Entry 1DXO (X-ray diffraction, 2.50 A resolution); this record covers chains B and D.

Chain B (and D):
Molecule: Quinone reductase
Organism: Homo sapiens
Notes: EC 1.6.99.2; chain D of this document is another copy of the same molecule, construct and numbering; everything in this record applies to it too
UniProt: P15559 (DHQU_HUMAN); residues 1-273 here correspond to UniProt positions 2-274 (UniProt number = residue number + 1)
Chain sequence (273 residues; each row starts with the number of its first residue):
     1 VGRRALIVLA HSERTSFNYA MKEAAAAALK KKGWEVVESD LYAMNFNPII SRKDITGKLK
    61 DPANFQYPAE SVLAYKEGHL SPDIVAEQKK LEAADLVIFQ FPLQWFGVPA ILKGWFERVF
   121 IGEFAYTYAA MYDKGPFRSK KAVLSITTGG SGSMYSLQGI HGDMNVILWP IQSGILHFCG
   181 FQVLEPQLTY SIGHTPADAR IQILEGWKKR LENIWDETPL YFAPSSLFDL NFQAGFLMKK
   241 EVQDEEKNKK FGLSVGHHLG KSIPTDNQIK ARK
Swiss-Prot annotation at these positions:
  - binding site (FAD): His11, Phe17, Asn18, Gln66, Leu103 to Phe106, Thr147 to Gly150, Tyr155, Arg200
  - binding site (substrate): Ala125 to Thr127
  - modified residue: Ser81 (Phosphoserine)
  - cross-link (Glycyl lysine isopeptide (Lys-Gly)): Lys249 (interchain with G-Cter in SUMO2), Lys250 (interchain with G-Cter in SUMO2)
Small-molecule neighbours:
  - duroquinone (DQN): Gly149, Gly150, Met154, His194
  - FAD (flavin-adenine dinucleotide), molecule 1: His11, Thr15, Ser16, Phe17, Asn18, Ala20, Pro102, Leu103, Gln104, Trp105, Phe106, Thr147, Thr148, Gly149, Gly150, Tyr155, Ile192, Arg200, Leu204
  - FAD, molecule 2: Ile50, Asn64, Gln66, Tyr67, Pro68, Glu117
From the paper describing this entry:
  - binding site for duroquinone: Trp105, Phe106, Tyr126, Tyr128, Gly149, Gly150, His161, Phe178
  - binding site for flavin-adenine dinucleotide: Gln104
  - conformationally variable residues (side-chain flip): Tyr128, Phe232

Chain B / chain D interface:
Contacting residue pairs - 127 pairs, chain B then chain D:
  Glu13(B) with Arg52(D), salt bridge; Phe65(D)
  Thr15(B) with Ala63(D); Asn64(D)
  Tyr42(B) with Ile49(D), hydrophobic; Ile50(D), hydrogen bond (side chain-backbone)
  Pro48(B) with Ile49(D), hydrophobic
  Ile49(B) with Tyr42(D), hydrophobic; Pro48(D), hydrophobic; Ile111(D), hydrophobic
  Ile50(B) with Tyr42(D), hydrogen bond (backbone-side chain); Gln104(D)
  Arg52(B) with Glu13(D), salt bridge
  Ala63(B) with Thr15(D)
  Phe65(B) with Glu13(D)
  Gln104(B) with Ile50(D); Lys113(D), hydrogen bond (backbone-side chain); Glu117(D), hydrogen bond
  Trp105(B) with Lys113(D); Phe116(D); Glu117(D); Phe120(D); Gly174(D); Ile175(D), hydrophobic; Phe178(D), hydrophobic; Cys179(D), hydrophobic
  Phe106(B) with Tyr132(D); Pro170(D); Gly174(D)
  Val108(B) with Lys113(D), hydrogen bond (backbone-side chain); Glu117(D)
  Pro109(B) with Glu117(D)
  Ala110(B) with Pro48(D); Ala110(D); Lys113(D); Gly114(D); Glu117(D), hydrogen bond (backbone-side chain)
  Ile111(B) with Ile49(D), hydrophobic
  Lys113(B) with Gln104(D), hydrogen bond (side chain-backbone); Trp105(D); Val108(D), hydrogen bond (side chain-backbone); Ala110(D)
  Gly114(B) with Ala110(D)
  Phe116(B) with Trp105(D), hydrogen bond (backbone-side chain)
  Glu117(B) with Gln104(D), hydrogen bond; Trp105(D); Val108(D); Pro109(D); Ala110(D), hydrogen bond (side chain-backbone)
  Phe120(B) with Trp105(D), hydrophobic
  Tyr126(B) with Trp105(D), hydrophobic
  Tyr128(B) with Gly150(D); Met154(D), hydrophobic
  Met131(B) with Ile160(D), hydrophobic
  Tyr132(B) with Phe106(D); Ile160(D), hydrophobic; His161(D), hydrogen bond
  Ser153(B) with Gly235(D), hydrogen bond (side chain-backbone); Leu237(D)
  Met154(B) with Phe236(D), hydrophobic
  Ser156(B) with Leu237(D)
  Leu157(B) with His257(D); His258(D); Leu259(D)
  Gln158(B) with Phe228(D); Leu237(D); Met238(D), hydrogen bond (backbone-backbone); Gln243(D)
  Gly159(B) with Phe236(D); Leu237(D); His257(D), hydrogen bond (backbone-side chain)
  Ile160(B) with Met131(D), hydrophobic; Tyr132(D), hydrophobic; Phe228(D), hydrophobic; Leu230(D), hydrophobic; Phe236(D), hydrogen bond (backbone-backbone); His257(D), hydrogen bond (backbone-side chain)
  His161(B) with Tyr132(D), hydrogen bond; Phe178(D)
  Gly162(B) with Gly256(D); His257(D)
  Asp163(B) with Gly256(D), hydrogen bond (backbone-backbone); His258(D), salt bridge
  Val166(B) with Val166(D), hydrophobic; Trp169(D); Val255(D)
  Trp169(B) with Val166(D)
  Pro170(B) with Phe106(D); Pro170(D), hydrophobic
  Gly174(B) with Trp105(D); Phe106(D)
  Ile175(B) with Trp105(D), hydrophobic
  Phe178(B) with Trp105(D), hydrophobic; His161(D)
  Cys179(B) with Trp105(D), hydrophobic
  Phe228(B) with Gln158(D); Gly159(D); Ile160(D), hydrophobic
  Leu230(B) with Ile160(D), hydrophobic
  Gly235(B) with Ser153(D), hydrogen bond (backbone-side chain)
  Phe236(B) with Met154(D), hydrophobic; Gly159(D); Ile160(D), hydrogen bond (backbone-backbone)
  Leu237(B) with Ser153(D); Ser156(D); Gln158(D); Gly159(D)
  Met238(B) with Gln158(D), hydrogen bond (backbone-backbone)
  Gln243(B) with Gln158(D)
  Val255(B) with Val166(D)
  Gly256(B) with Gly162(D); Asp163(D), hydrogen bond (backbone-backbone)
  His257(B) with Leu157(D); Gly159(D), hydrogen bond (side chain-backbone); Ile160(D), hydrogen bond (side chain-backbone); Gly162(D), hydrogen bond (side chain-backbone)
  His258(B) with Leu157(D); Asp163(D), salt bridge; Ile263(D)
  Leu259(B) with Leu157(D)
  Gly260(B) with Leu157(D); Ser262(D), hydrogen bond (backbone-side chain)
  Lys261(B) with Lys261(D); Ser262(D)
  Ser262(B) with Gly260(D), hydrogen bond (side chain-backbone); Lys261(D)
  Ile263(B) with Ile263(D), hydrophobic
Interface residues without a listed pair, chain B (61 interface residues in all): Asn64, Gly107, His194
Interface residues without a listed pair, chain D (61 interface residues in all): Gly107, Gly149, Phe232

Summary:
Chain B and chain D each contribute 61 residues to their interface, with 28 hydrogen bonds and 4 salt bridges.
Polar contacts include Glu13(B)-Arg52(D), Asp163(B)-His258(D) and Tyr42(B)-Ile50(D). The paper reports a
binding site for duroquinone at Trp105(B), Phe106(B) and Tyr126(B) among others; a binding site for
flavin-adenine dinucleotide at Gln104(B).
Both chains are Quinone reductase (Homo sapiens). Entry 1DXO (Crystal structure of human NAD[P]H-QUINONE
oxidoreductase CO with 2,3,5,6,tetramethyl-P-benzoquinone (duroquinone) at 2.5 Angstrom resolution) was
determined by X-ray diffraction, deposited together with 1DXQ and 1D4A.
